7CH0 - chains D and L of the 12 polymer chains in the assembly; structure by electron microscopy, 3.70 A resolution.

# Chain D
Protein: Lipid asymmetry maintenance ABC transporter permease subunit MlaE
Source organism: Escherichia coli K-12
UniProt: A0A4S5B3V0 (A0A4S5B3V0_ECOLI); residues 1-260 here = UniProt positions 1-260
Chain sequence (260 residues; each row starts with the number of its first residue):
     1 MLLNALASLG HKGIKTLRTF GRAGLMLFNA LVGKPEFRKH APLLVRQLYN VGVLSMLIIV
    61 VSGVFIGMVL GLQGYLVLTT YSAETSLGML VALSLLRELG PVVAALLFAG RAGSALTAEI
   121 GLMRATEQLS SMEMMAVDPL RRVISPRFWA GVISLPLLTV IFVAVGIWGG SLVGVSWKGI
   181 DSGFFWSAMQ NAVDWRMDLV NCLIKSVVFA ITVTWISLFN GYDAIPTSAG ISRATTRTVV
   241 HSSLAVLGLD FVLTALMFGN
Unresolved in the structure: 1-2, 260
Reported in the primary citation:
  - mutagenesis - I14N, R97E, L99N, R237E/H241E: decreased growth in response to SDS/EDTA

# Chain L
Protein: Outer membrane lipid asymmetry maintenance protein MlaD
Source organism: Escherichia coli K-12
UniProt: A0A6D2XU65 (A0A6D2XU65_ECOLI); numbering as in UniProt (aligned over 1-183)
Chain sequence (183 residues; each row starts with the number of its first residue):
     1 MQTKKNEIWV GIFLLAALLA ALFVCLKAAN VTSIRTEPTY TLYATFDNIG GLKARSPVSI
    61 GGVVVGRVAD ITLDPKTYLP RVTLEIEQRY NHIPDTSSLS IRTSGLLGEQ YLALNVGFED
   121 PELGTAILKD GDTIQDTKSA MVLEDLIGQF LYGSKGDDNK NSGDAPAAAP GNNETTEPVG
   181 TTK
Unresolved in the structure: 1-3, 31-35, 153-183

# Interface between chain D and chain L
Contacting residue pairs (4; chain D residue first):
  Leu6(D) - Glu7(L)
  Gly10(D) - Glu7(L)
  Tyr81(D) - Leu106(L)  hydrophobic
  Tyr81(D) - Leu107(L)
Also at the interface, not in a pair above, chain D (4 interface residues in all): Leu9
Also at the interface, not in a pair above, chain L (4 interface residues in all): Ile8

# Summary
Chain D and chain L each contribute 4 residues to their interface. The paper reports that I14N, R97E and L99N
of chain D, among others, reduce growth in response to SDS/EDTA.
Here chain D is Lipid asymmetry maintenance ABC transporter permease subunit MlaE and chain L is Outer
membrane lipid asymmetry maintenance protein MlaD, both from Escherichia coli K-12. Entry 7CH0 (The overall
structure of the MlaFEDB complex in ATP-bound EQclose conformation (Mutation of E170Q on MlaF)) was determined
by electron microscopy (same publication as 7CGE and 7CGN).
